6G9I - chains A and B; structure by X-ray diffraction, 2.19 A resolution.

# Chain A
Name: Envelope glycoprotein
Source organism: Ebola virus - Mayinga, Zaire, 1976
UniProtKB: Q05320 (VGP_EBOZM); the construct has insertions or renumbered stretches relative to UniProt, so the offset changes along the chain: 32-293 = UniProt 32-293; 305-310 = UniProt 306-311; 479-516 = UniProt 464-501
Chain sequence (330 residues; numbered 28 to 516 plus 12 insertion-coded residues; 171 numbers in that range are skipped by the numbering (no residue carries them; nothing is unmodelled there); the number before each row is that of its first residue; a row labelled like 293A-293L holds insertion residues (293A, then the next letters in order); X marks 7 residues of unknown identity (built as UNK)):
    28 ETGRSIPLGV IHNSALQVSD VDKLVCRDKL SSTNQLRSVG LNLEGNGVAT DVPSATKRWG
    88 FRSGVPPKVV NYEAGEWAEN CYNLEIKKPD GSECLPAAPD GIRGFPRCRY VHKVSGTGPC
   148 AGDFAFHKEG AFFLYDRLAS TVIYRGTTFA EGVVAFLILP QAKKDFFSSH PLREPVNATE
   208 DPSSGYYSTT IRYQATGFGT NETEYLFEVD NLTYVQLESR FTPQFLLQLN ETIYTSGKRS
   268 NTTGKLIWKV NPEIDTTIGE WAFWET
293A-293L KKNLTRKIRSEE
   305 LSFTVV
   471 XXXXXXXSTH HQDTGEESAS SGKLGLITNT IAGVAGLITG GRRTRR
Not modelled in the structure: 28-31, 190-210, 284-286, 293A-293L, 478-516
Sequence notes: expression tag (28-31); engineered mutation Ala-42 (Thr in Q05320); linker (471-479)
Disulfide bonds: Cys-108/Cys-135, Cys-121/Cys-147
Covalent attachments: N-acetylglucosamine (NAG) linked to Asn-228, Asn-238, Asn-257, Asn-268
Swiss-Prot annotation at these positions:
  - site: Leu-57 (Involved in receptor recognition and/or post-binding events), Leu-63 (Involved in receptor recognition and/or post-binding events), Arg-64 (Involved in receptor recognition and/or post-binding events), Phe-88 (Involved in receptor recognition and/or post-binding events), Lys-95 (Involved in receptor recognition and/or post-binding events), Ile-170 (Involved in receptor recognition and/or post-binding events), Arg-516 (Cleavage)
  - glycosylation (N-linked (GlcNAc...) asparagine): Asn-40, Asn-204, Asn-228, Asn-238, Asn-257, Asn-268, Asn-293C

# Chain B
Name: Envelope glycoprotein
Source organism: Ebola virus - Mayinga, Zaire, 1976
UniProtKB: chimeric construct of Q05320, M1E1E4: residues 502-632 from Q05320 (VGP_EBOZM) positions 502-632 (same numbers); residues 636-662 from M1E1E4 positions 2-28 (UniProt number = residue number - 634)
Chain sequence (168 residues; numbered 502 to 669; the number before each row is that of its first residue):
   502 EAIVNAQPKC NPNLHYWTTQ DEGAAIGLAW IPYFGPAAEG IYIEGLMHNQ DGLICGLRQL
   562 ANETTQALQL FLRATTELRT FSILNRKAID FLLQRWGGTC HILGPDCCIE PADWTKNITD
   622 KIDQIIHDFV DGSGYIPEAP RDGQAYVRKD GEWVLLSTFL GTHHHHHH
Not modelled in the structure: 632-669
Sequence notes: engineered mutation Ala-613 (His in Q05320); linker (633-635); expression tag (663-669)
Disulfide bonds: Cys-511/Cys-556, Cys-601/Cys-608
Covalent attachments: N-acetylglucosamine (NAG) linked to Asn-563
Swiss-Prot annotation at these positions:
  - region: Gly-524 to Ala-539 (Fusion peptide)
  - glycosylation (N-linked (GlcNAc...) asparagine): Asn-563, Asn-618

# How chain A and chain B interact
Inter-chain disulfides: Cys-53(A)/Cys-609(B)
Contacting residue pairs - 118 pairs, chain A then chain B:
  Ser-32(A) with Ala-568(B)
  Ile-33(A) with Ala-568(B), hydrophobic; Phe-572(B), hydrophobic; Lys-588(B), hydrogen bond (backbone-side chain)
  Pro-34(A) with Thr-565(B)
  Gly-36(A) with Leu-561(B)
  Ile-38(A) with Leu-554(B), hydrophobic
  Ser-41(A) with Asp-552(B)
  Leu-43(A) with Ile-504(B), hydrophobic; Leu-554(B); Gly-557(B); Leu-558(B)
  Gln-44(A) with Glu-502(B); Ala-503(B); Ile-504(B)
  Val-45(A) with Glu-502(B), hydrogen bond (backbone-backbone); Ile-504(B); Leu-561(B), hydrophobic
  Asp-47(A) with Glu-502(B), hydrogen bond (side chain-backbone); Lys-588(B), salt bridge
  Val-48(A) with Lys-588(B); Asp-591(B); Phe-592(B); Gln-595(B); Arg-596(B)
  Asp-49(A) with Asp-591(B); Gln-595(B), hydrogen bond (backbone-side chain)
  Lys-50(A) with Glu-502(B)
  Leu-51(A) with Phe-592(B), hydrophobic; Arg-596(B); Asp-607(B)
  Val-52(A) with Arg-596(B), hydrogen bond (backbone-side chain)
  Cys-53(A) with Cys-609(B), disulfide
  Asp-55(A) with Phe-592(B); Arg-596(B)
  Leu-57(A) with Phe-592(B), hydrophobic
  Thr-60(A) with Asn-586(B)
  Leu-63(A) with Leu-585(B); Ala-589(B), hydrophobic
  Arg-64(A) with Leu-585(B)
  Ser-65(A) with Leu-585(B)
  Leu-68(A) with Leu-515(B), hydrophobic; Leu-558(B), hydrophobic; Ala-562(B), hydrophobic
  Gly-72(A) with Lys-510(B); Cys-511(B); Asn-512(B), hydrogen bond (backbone-backbone); Arg-559(B)
  Asn-73(A) with Gln-508(B); Pro-509(B); Lys-510(B), hydrogen bond (backbone-backbone); Arg-559(B)
  Gly-74(A) with Lys-510(B)
  Lys-95(A) with Leu-573(B), hydrogen bond (side chain-backbone); Arg-574(B); Thr-576(B), hydrogen bond (side chain-backbone); Glu-578(B)
  Val-96(A) with Leu-579(B), hydrogen bond (backbone-backbone); Arg-580(B); Thr-581(B), hydrogen bond (backbone-backbone)
  Val-97(A) with Thr-581(B); Ile-584(B), hydrophobic
  Asn-98(A) with Thr-581(B), hydrogen bond (backbone-backbone); Phe-582(B)
  Tyr-99(A) with Trp-518(B)
  Glu-100(A) with Thr-519(B), hydrogen bond (backbone-side chain); Leu-585(B)
  Ala-101(A) with Trp-518(B); Thr-519(B)
  Gly-102(A) with Tyr-517(B); Trp-518(B), hydrogen bond (backbone-backbone)
  Glu-103(A) with Leu-515(B); His-516(B); Trp-518(B), hydrogen bond (backbone-side chain); Arg-559(B), salt bridge
  Trp-104(A) with His-516(B), hydrogen bond (backbone-backbone); Tyr-517(B), hydrogen bond (side chain-backbone); Trp-518(B); Glu-545(B)
  Pro-126(A) with Arg-580(B)
  Asp-127(A) with Arg-580(B), hydrogen bond (backbone-side chain)
  Phe-132(A) with Trp-518(B)
  Pro-133(A) with Trp-518(B); Tyr-543(B)
  Arg-134(A) with Trp-518(B); Tyr-543(B)
  Gly-157(A) with Thr-566(B); Gln-570(B), hydrogen bond (backbone-side chain)
  Ala-158(A) with Gln-570(B)
  Phe-159(A) with Thr-566(B); Leu-569(B), hydrophobic; Gln-570(B); Leu-573(B), hydrophobic
  Asp-163(A) with Tyr-543(B), hydrogen bond
  Arg-164(A) with Trp-518(B); Thr-520(B); Ile-542(B)
  Leu-165(A) with Phe-582(B), hydrophobic
  Thr-168(A) with Gln-570(B)
  Val-180(A) with Ala-562(B); Asn-563(B); Thr-566(B)
  Val-181(A) with Ala-562(B); Thr-565(B)
  Ala-182(A) with Leu-558(B), hydrophobic; Leu-561(B), hydrophobic; Ala-562(B), hydrophobic
  Phe-183(A) with Leu-561(B); Thr-565(B); Ile-584(B), hydrophobic; Leu-585(B), hydrophobic
  Leu-184(A) with Leu-558(B), hydrophobic; Leu-561(B), hydrophobic
  Ser-211(A) with Glu-545(B)
  Trp-291(A) with Cys-511(B); Asn-512(B); Pro-513(B)
  Glu-292(A) with Lys-510(B)
Also at the interface, not in a pair above, chain A (66 interface residues in all): Leu-35, Ala-42, Val-66, Asn-69, Gly-128, Ile-129, Arg-130, Glu-287, Ala-289, Phe-290
Also at the interface, not in a pair above, chain B (57 interface residues in all): Asn-514, Ala-539, Glu-540, Glu-564, Pro-606, Cys-608

# In short
66 residues of chain A face 57 of chain B across their interface; the contacts include 1 disulfide bond, 20
hydrogen bonds and 2 salt bridges. Among the polar pairs are Asp-47(A)/Lys-588(B), Glu-103(A)/Arg-559(B) and
Ile-33(A)/Lys-588(B).
Here chain A is Envelope glycoprotein and chain B is Envelope glycoprotein, both from Ebola virus - Mayinga,
Zaire, 1976. Entry 6G9I (Crystal structure of Ebolavirus glycoprotein in complex with clomipramine) was
determined by X-ray diffraction, deposited together with 6G95 and 6G9B.
